3S35 - chains L and X of the 3 polymer chains in the assembly; structure by X-ray diffraction, 2.20 A resolution.

[Chain L]
Name: 6.64 Fab light chain
From: Mus musculus, Homo sapiens
Notes: antibody fragment or engineered binder
Sequence (217 residues; numbered 1 to 217; the number before each row is that of its first residue):
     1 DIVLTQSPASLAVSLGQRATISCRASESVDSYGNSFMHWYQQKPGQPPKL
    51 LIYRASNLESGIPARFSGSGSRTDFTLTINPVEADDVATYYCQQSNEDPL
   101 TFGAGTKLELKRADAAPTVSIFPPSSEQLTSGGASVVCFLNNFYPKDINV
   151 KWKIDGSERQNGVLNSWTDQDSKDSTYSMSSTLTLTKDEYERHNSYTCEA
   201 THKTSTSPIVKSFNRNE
Disulfides: C23-C92, C138-C198
Ion coordination: Ca2+ site 1: E27, E97; Ca2+ site 2 near D98 (its only coordinating residue here)
What the authors report for this chain:
  - binding site for N-acetylglucosamine: G33

[Chain X]
Name: Vascular endothelial growth factor receptor 2
From: Homo sapiens
Notes: EC 2.7.10.1; fragment: domain 3 of VEGF receptor 2
UniProtKB: P35968 (VGFR2_HUMAN); residue numbers follow UniProt; this construct covers 220-338
Sequence (122 residues; each row starts with the number of its first residue):
   217 ADPGYRIYDVVLSPSHGIELSVGEKLVLNCTARTELNVGIDFNWEYPSSK
   267 HQHKKLVNRDLKTQSGSEMKKFLSTLTIDGVTRSDQGLYTCAASSGLMTK
   317 KNSTFVRVHEKPFVAFGSGMES
Disordered / not traced: 217-218, 331-338
Sequence notes: expression tag (217-219)
Swiss-Prot annotation at these positions:
  - glycosylation (N-linked (GlcNAc...) asparagine): N245, N318
  - natural variant: A248 (A248G: In a renal clear cell carcinoma sample), R275 (R275L: In a colorectal cancer sample)
Disulfides: C246-C307
Glycans and other covalent adducts: N-acetylglucosamine (NAG) linked to N245, N318
Ion coordination: Ca2+ site 1 near E235 (its only coordinating residue here); Ca2+ site 2 near E251 (its only coordinating residue here)
What the authors report for this chain:
  - conformationally variable residues (register shift): Q268 to L272, K278 to G282

[Interface between chain L and chain X]
Residue-residue contacts (15):
  Y32(L) - V243(X)  hydrophobic
  N34(L) - V243(X)
  N34(L) - T293(X)  hydrogen bond
  F36(L) - K241(X)
  F36(L) - D295(X)
  Y53(L) - K270(X)
  Y53(L) - K271(X)
  Y53(L) - R275(X)  hydrogen bond
  R54(L) - K271(X)  hydrogen bond (side chain-backbone)
  R54(L) - T293(X)
  N57(L) - R275(X)
  L58(L) - R275(X)  hydrogen bond (backbone-side chain)
  S95(L) - K241(X)  hydrogen bond (backbone-side chain)
  S95(L) - D295(X)  hydrogen bond
  N96(L) - K241(X)  hydrogen bond (backbone-side chain)
Also at the interface, not in a pair above, chain L (12 interface residues in all): S31, H38, E59
From the paper, about this interface:
  - epitope / paratope residues, chain X: R275(X)

[Summary]
Chain L and chain X form an interface of 12 and 7 residues respectively, with 7 hydrogen bonds. Among the
polar pairs are N34(L)-T293(X), Y53(L)-R275(X) and R54(L)-K271(X). Covalently linked N-acetylglucosamine: at
N245(X) and N318(X). E27(L) and E97(L) form the Ca2+ site 1. From the paper: a binding site for
N-acetylglucosamine at G33(L); the epitope/paratope residue R275(X).
Chain L is 6.64 Fab light chain (Mus musculus, Homo sapiens) and chain X is Vascular endothelial growth factor
receptor 2 (Homo sapiens); the structure, Structural basis for the function of two anti-VEGF receptor
antibodies, was determined by X-ray diffraction, deposited together with 3S34, 3S36 and 3S37.
